PDB entry 2BZN | X-ray diffraction, 2.15 A resolution | chains A and B of the 4 polymer chains in the assembly

# Chain A (and B)
Molecule: Gmp reductase 2
Organism: Homo sapiens
Notes: EC 1.7.1.7; chain B of this document is another copy of the same molecule, construct and numbering; everything in this record applies to it too
UniProtKB: Q9P2T1 (GMPR2_HUMAN); numbering as in UniProt (aligned over 10-341)
Sequence (351 residues; numbered -9 to 341; the number before each row is that of its first residue; numbers below 1 keep their minus sign (Met-9 is residue -9)):
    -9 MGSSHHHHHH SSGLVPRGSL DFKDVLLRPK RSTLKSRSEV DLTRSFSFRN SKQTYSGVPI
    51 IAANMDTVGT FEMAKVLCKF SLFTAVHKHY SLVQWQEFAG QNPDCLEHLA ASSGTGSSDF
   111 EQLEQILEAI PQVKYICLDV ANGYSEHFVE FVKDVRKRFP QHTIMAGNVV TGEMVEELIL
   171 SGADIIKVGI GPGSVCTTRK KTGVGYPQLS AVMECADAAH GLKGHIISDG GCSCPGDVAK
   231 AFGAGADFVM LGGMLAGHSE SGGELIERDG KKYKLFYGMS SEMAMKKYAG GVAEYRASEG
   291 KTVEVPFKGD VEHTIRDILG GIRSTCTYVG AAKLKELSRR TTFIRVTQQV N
Disordered / not traced: -9 to 8, 279-286, 337-341 (chain B: -9 to 8, 25-28, 279-286, 338-341)
Small-molecule neighbours: inosinic acid (IMP): Ala53, Met55, Asn158, Lys177, Pro182, Gly183, Ser184, Val185, Cys186, Thr188, Asp219, Gly220, Gly221, Cys222, Met240, Leu241, Gly242, Gly243, Phe266, Gly268, Met269, Ser270, Ser271, Glu289, Gly290
Swiss-Prot annotation at these positions:
  - active site: Cys186 (Thioimidate intermediate), Thr188 (Proton donor/acceptor)
  - binding site (NADP(+)): Ser26, Arg27, Lys78, Asp129 to Ala131, Ile180, Gly181, Met269, Tyr285, Arg286, Ser314 to Thr317
  - binding site (K(+)): Gly181, Gly183, Cys186, Arg189
  - binding site (GMP): Asp219 to Gly221, Gly242, Gly243, Gly268 to Ser270, Arg286 to Gly290
  - modified residue: Lys291 (N6-acetyllysine)
  - mutagenesis: Cys186 (C186A: Loss of enzyme activity), Thr188 (T188A: Loss of enzyme activity), Glu289 (E289Q: Loss of enzyme activity)
Reported in the primary citation:
  - binding site for inosinic acid: Cys186, Asp219, Met269, Ser270, Glu289
  - catalytic residues: Cys186, Thr188, Glu289
  - conformationally variable residues (order/disorder transition): Lys25 to Ser28, Ala279 to Arg286
  - mutagenesis - C186A: abolished catalytic activity on 2-Cl-IMP
  - mutagenesis - T188A, E289Q: decreased catalytic activity on GMP
  - mutagenesis - T188A, E289Q: decreased catalytic activity on 2-Cl-IMP

# Interface between chain A and chain B
Residue-residue contacts (49; chain A residue first):
  Ser9(A) with Ile334(B); Arg335(B), hydrogen bond (side chain-backbone); Thr337(B)
  Lys13(A) with Thr337(B)
  Asp14(A) with Thr337(B)
  Ala131(A) with Tyr318(B)
  Asn132(A) with Thr317(B); Tyr318(B)
  Tyr134(A) with Pro19(B), hydrophobic; Lys20(B); Arg21(B); Ser22(B), hydrogen bond (backbone-backbone)
  Ser135(A) with Ser22(B)
  Glu136(A) with Arg21(B), salt bridge; Ser22(B), hydrogen bond (backbone-backbone); Thr23(B), hydrogen bond
  Val139(A) with Arg21(B)
  Val160(A) with Pro19(B), hydrophobic
  Thr161(A) with Arg18(B), hydrogen bond
  Glu163(A) with Arg18(B), salt bridge
  Glu167(A) with Arg21(B), salt bridge
  Thr188(A) with Tyr318(B)
  Arg189(A) with Leu16(B)
  Lys190(A) with Cys224(B), hydrogen bond (backbone-side chain); Pro225(B); Gly226(B), hydrogen bond (backbone-backbone)
  Lys191(A) with Pro225(B); Gly226(B); Gly311(B)
  Thr192(A) with Gly226(B); Ala229(B); Gly311(B); Ser314(B); Thr315(B), hydrogen bond (backbone-side chain)
  Gly193(A) with Leu16(B); Leu17(B), hydrogen bond (backbone-backbone); Gly226(B); Lys230(B)
  Val194(A) with Leu17(B); Pro19(B); Tyr318(B), hydrophobic
  Gly195(A) with Leu16(B); Leu17(B), hydrogen bond (backbone-backbone)
  Tyr196(A) with Leu16(B); Ile334(B), hydrophobic
  Pro197(A) with Ile334(B); Val336(B), hydrophobic
  Glu289(A) with Ser314(B), hydrogen bond; Tyr318(B), hydrogen bond
Interface residues without a listed pair, chain A (27 interface residues in all): Met164, Ile180, Arg335
Interface residues without a listed pair, chain B (23 interface residues in all): Ile312

# Summary
27 residues of chain A and 23 residues of chain B are in contact; the contacts include 12 hydrogen bonds and 3
salt bridges. Among the polar pairs are Glu136(A)-Arg21(B), Glu163(A)-Arg18(B) and Glu167(A)-Arg21(B). From
the paper: catalytic residues Cys186(A), Thr188(A) and Glu289(A); T188A and E289Q of chain A reduce catalytic
activity on GMP.
Both chains are Gmp reductase 2 (Homo sapiens). Entry 2BZN (Crystal structure of human guanosine monophosphate
reductase 2 GMPR2 in complex with IMP) was determined by X-ray diffraction together with 2C6Q from the same
study.
